PDB entry 5MMM | electron microscopy, 3.40 A resolution | chains a and l of the 61 polymer chains in the assembly

== Chain a ==
Molecule: 16S ribosomal RNA
Organism: Spinacia oleracea
Sequence (1491 nucleotides; row label = number of the first residue in the row):
     1 UCUCAUGGAG AGUUCGAUCC UGGCUCAGGA UGAACGCUGG CGGCAUGCUU AACACAUGCA
    61 AGUCGGACGG GAAGUGGUGU UUCCAGUGGC GGACGGGUGA GUAACGCGUA AGAACCUGCC
   121 CUUGGGAGGG GAACAACAGC UGGAAACGGC UGCUAAUACC CCGUAGGCUG AGAAGCAAAA
   181 GGAGGAAUCC GCCCGAGGAG GGGCUCGCGU CUGAUUAGCU AGUUGGUGAG GUAAUAGCUU
   241 ACCAAGGCGA UGAUCAGUAG CUGGUCCGAG AGGAUGAUCA GCCACACUGG GACUGAGACA
   301 CGGCCCAGAC UCCUACGGGA GGCAGCAGUG GGGAAUUUUC CGCAAUGGGC GAAAGCCUGA
   361 CGGAGCAAUG CCGCGUGGAG GCAGAAGGCC CACGGGUCGU GAACUUCUUU UCCCGGAGAA
   421 GAAGCAAUGA CGGUAUCCGG GGAAUAAGCA UCGGCUAACU CUGUGCCAGC AGCCGCGGUA
   481 AGACAGAGGA UGCAAGCGUU AUCCGGAAUG AUUGGGCGUA AAGCGUCUGU AGGUGGCUUU
   541 UUAAGUCCGC CGUCAAAUCC CAGGGCUCAA CCCUGGACAG GCGGUGGAAA CUACCAAGCU
   601 GGAGUACGGU AGGGGCAGAG GGAAUUUCCG GUGGAGCGGU GAAAUGCGUA GAGAUCGGAA
   661 AGAACACCAA CGGCGAAAGC ACUCUGCUGG GCCGACACUG ACACUGAGAG ACGAAAGCUA
   721 GGGGAGCGAA UGGGAUUAGA UACCCCAGUA GUCCUAGCCG UAAACGAUGG AUACUAGGCG
   781 CUGUGCGUAU CGACCCGUGC AGUGUUGUAG CUAACGCGUU AAGUAUCCCG CCUGGGGAGU
   841 ACGUUCGCAA GAAUGAAACU CAAAGGAAUU GACGGGGGCC CGCACAAGCG GUGGAGCAUG
   901 UGGUUUAAUU CGAUGCAAAG CGAAGAACCU UACCAGGGCU UGACAUGCCG CGAAUCCUCU
   961 UGAAAGAGAG GGGUGCCUUC GGGAACGCGG ACACAGGUGG UGCAUGGCUG UCGUCAGCUC
  1021 GUGCCGUAAG GUGUUGGGUU AAGUCCCGCA ACGAGCGCAA CCCUCGUGUU UAGUUGCCAA
  1081 CGUUGAGUUU GGAACCCUGA ACAGACUGCC GGUGAUAAGC CGGAGGAAGG UGAGGAUGAC
  1141 GUCAAGUCAU CAUGCCCCUU AUGCCCUGGG CGACACACGU GCUACAAUGG CCGGGACAAA
  1201 GGGUCGCGAU CCCGCGAGGG UGAGCUAACC CCAAAAACCC GUCCUCAGUU CGGAUUGCAG
  1261 GCUGCAACUC GCCUGCAUGA AGCCGGAAUC GCUAGUAAUC GCCGGUCAGC CAUACGGCGG
  1321 UGAAUUCGUU CCCGGGCCUU GUACACACCG CCCGUCACAC UAUGGGAGCU GGCCAUGCCC
  1381 GAAGUCGUUA CCUUAACCGC AAGGAGGGGG AUGCCGAAGG CAGGGCUAGU GACUGGAGUG
  1441 AAGUCGUAAC AAGGUAGCCG UACUGGAAGG UGCGGCUGGA UCACCUCCUU U
Disordered / not traced: 1485-1491
Bound ions: Mg2+ site 1 near G22 (its only coordinating residue here); Mg2+ site 2 near A34 (its only coordinating residue here); Mg2+ site 3: U49, G99; Mg2+ site 4 near A54 (its only coordinating residue here); Mg2+ site 5 near U57 (its only coordinating residue here); Mg2+ site 6 near A67 (its only coordinating residue here); Mg2+ site 7 near A85 (its only coordinating residue here); Mg2+ site 8: A93, G302; Mg2+ site 9 near C94 (its only coordinating residue here); Mg2+ site 10 near G95 (its only coordinating residue here); Mg2+ site 11 near G97 (its only coordinating residue here); Mg2+ site 12: A100, G101, G260; 87 more Mg2+ sites not listed

== Chain l ==
Molecule: 30S ribosomal protein S12, chloroplastic
Organism: Spinacia oleracea
Reference sequence: P62128 (RR12_SPIOL); residues 1-123 here = UniProt positions 1-123
Sequence (123 residues; each row starts with the number of its first residue):
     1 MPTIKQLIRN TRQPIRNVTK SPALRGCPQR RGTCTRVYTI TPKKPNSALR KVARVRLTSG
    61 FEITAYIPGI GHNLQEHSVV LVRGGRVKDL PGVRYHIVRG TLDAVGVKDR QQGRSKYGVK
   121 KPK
Disordered / not traced: 1

== How chain a and chain l interact ==
Contacting residue pairs - 109 pairs, chain a then chain l:
  U25(a) with Lys20(l), salt bridge to the phosphate
  A34(a) with Gln29(l), hydrogen bond to the sugar
  C35(a) with Gln29(l), sugar contact; Val98(l), sugar contact; Thr101(l), sugar contact
  G36(a) with Thr101(l), sugar contact; Ser115(l), hydrogen bond to the sugar; Gly118(l), sugar contact
  C37(a) with Arg114(l), hydrogen bond to the sugar; Ser115(l), sugar contact; Val119(l), sugar contact; Lys120(l), salt bridge to the phosphate; Lys121(l), phosphate contact
  U38(a) with Lys120(l), salt bridge to the phosphate; Lys121(l), hydrogen bond to the phosphate
  G333(a) with Arg30(l), phosphate contact; Arg31(l), salt bridge to the phosphate; Thr58(l), sugar contact
  A334(a) with Cys27(l), hydrogen bond to the base; Pro28(l), base contact; Gln29(l), sugar contact; Arg30(l), phosphate contact; Arg31(l), salt bridge to the phosphate; Thr58(l), hydrogen bond to the phosphate
  G448(a) with Lys121(l), sugar contact
  C449(a) with Arg114(l), salt bridge to the phosphate; Ser115(l), phosphate contact
  A450(a) with Gly113(l), phosphate contact; Arg114(l), hydrogen bond to the phosphate; Ser115(l), hydrogen bond to the phosphate
  U451(a) with Gly113(l), phosphate contact; Lys116(l), salt bridge to the phosphate
  C466(a) with Pro45(l), base contact; Ser47(l), phosphate contact
  C467(a) with Ser47(l), hydrogen bond to the phosphate
  A468(a) with Ala48(l), phosphate contact; Leu49(l), hydrogen bond to the phosphate; Ile70(l), sugar contact
  G469(a) with Arg50(l), hydrogen bond to the base; Lys51(l), phosphate contact; Gly69(l), phosphate contact; Ile70(l), phosphate contact; Gly71(l), hydrogen bond to the phosphate
  C470(a) with Arg50(l), base contact; Tyr66(l), hydrogen bond to the phosphate; Pro68(l), phosphate contact; Gly69(l), hydrogen bond to the phosphate; Asp89(l), base contact; Tyr117(l), hydrogen bond to the phosphate
  A471(a) with Arg50(l), base contact; Val87(l), base contact; Asp89(l), base contact
  C473(a) with Arg86(l), salt bridge to the phosphate
  C474(a) with Lys88(l), salt bridge to the phosphate
  G475(a) with Asn46(l), hydrogen bond to the base; Asp89(l), base contact
  C476(a) with Asn46(l), hydrogen bond to the base
  G477(a) with Pro45(l), base contact; Asn46(l), base contact; Ser47(l), base contact
  A485(a) with Arg110(l), salt bridge to the phosphate
  G486(a) with Arg110(l), phosphate contact; Gln111(l), hydrogen bond to the phosphate; Gln112(l), hydrogen bond to the phosphate
  A487(a) with Gln111(l), phosphate contact; Gln112(l), hydrogen bond to the phosphate
  G498(a) with Lys116(l), sugar contact
  U499(a) with Arg83(l), hydrogen bond to the sugar; Lys116(l), sugar contact
  U500(a) with Pro28(l), hydrogen bond to the sugar; Arg83(l), sugar contact; Gly84(l), hydrogen bond to the sugar; Gly85(l), phosphate contact
  A501(a) with Ser21(l), sugar contact; Gly26(l), sugar contact; Cys27(l), hydrogen bond to the sugar; Pro28(l), sugar contact; Gly85(l), phosphate contact
  U502(a) with Thr19(l), phosphate contact
  C503(a) with Asn17(l), phosphate contact
  C504(a) with Asn17(l), phosphate contact
  G510(a) with Thr11(l), hydrogen bond to the base; Arg12(l), phosphate contact; Gln13(l), hydrogen bond to the sugar; Pro14(l), sugar contact; Ile15(l), base contact
  A511(a) with Arg12(l), hydrogen bond to the sugar
  U512(a) with Leu7(l), sugar contact; Arg12(l), salt bridge to the phosphate
  G515(a) with Arg12(l), base contact
  G516(a) with Pro2(l), base contact
  G532(a) with Lys5(l), hydrogen bond to the sugar
  G533(a) with Lys5(l), sugar contact
  C828(a) with Thr3(l), phosphate contact
  C829(a) with Thr3(l), phosphate contact; Lys5(l), phosphate contact; Gln6(l), base contact; Arg9(l), salt bridge to the phosphate
  G830(a) with Gln6(l), hydrogen bond to the phosphate; Arg9(l), salt bridge to the phosphate
  C831(a) with Pro2(l), base contact
  C832(a) with Arg12(l), base contact
  U833(a) with Arg12(l), hydrogen bond to the base
  U860(a) with Gly92(l), phosphate contact; Arg94(l), salt bridge to the phosphate
  C861(a) with Lys43(l), salt bridge to the phosphate
  A862(a) with Arg86(l), salt bridge to the phosphate; Lys88(l), phosphate contact
  A1441(a) with Lys44(l), salt bridge to the phosphate
Interface residues without a listed pair, chain a (57 interface residues in all): A33, U212, G213, G472, A707, U1361, U1439
Interface residues without a listed pair, chain l (64 interface residues in all): Arg16, Leu24, Arg54, Leu81, Pro91

== Overview ==
The interface between chain a and chain l involves 57 residues on one side and 64 on the other; the contacts
include 30 hydrogen bonds and 17 salt bridges. Among the polar pairs are A334(a)-Cys27(l), G469(a)-Arg50(l)
and G475(a)-Asn46(l).
Here chain a is 16S ribosomal RNA and chain l is 30S ribosomal protein S12, chloroplastic, both from Spinacia
oleracea. Entry 5MMM (Structure of the 70S chloroplast ribosome) was determined by electron microscopy (same
publication as 5MMI and 5MMJ).
